8H2N - chain A; structure by X-ray diffraction, 4.41 A resolution (low resolution: residue-level contacts below are approximate; hydrogen-bond / salt-bridge calls are withheld).

== Chain A ==
Molecule: Tape tail measure protein
From: Thermus virus P23-45
Notes: fragment: gp96 RNA polymerase fragment 327-1124
Reference sequence: A7XXD0 (A7XXD0_BP234); residues 327-1124 here = UniProt positions 327-1124
Sequence (821 residues; each row starts with the number of its first residue):
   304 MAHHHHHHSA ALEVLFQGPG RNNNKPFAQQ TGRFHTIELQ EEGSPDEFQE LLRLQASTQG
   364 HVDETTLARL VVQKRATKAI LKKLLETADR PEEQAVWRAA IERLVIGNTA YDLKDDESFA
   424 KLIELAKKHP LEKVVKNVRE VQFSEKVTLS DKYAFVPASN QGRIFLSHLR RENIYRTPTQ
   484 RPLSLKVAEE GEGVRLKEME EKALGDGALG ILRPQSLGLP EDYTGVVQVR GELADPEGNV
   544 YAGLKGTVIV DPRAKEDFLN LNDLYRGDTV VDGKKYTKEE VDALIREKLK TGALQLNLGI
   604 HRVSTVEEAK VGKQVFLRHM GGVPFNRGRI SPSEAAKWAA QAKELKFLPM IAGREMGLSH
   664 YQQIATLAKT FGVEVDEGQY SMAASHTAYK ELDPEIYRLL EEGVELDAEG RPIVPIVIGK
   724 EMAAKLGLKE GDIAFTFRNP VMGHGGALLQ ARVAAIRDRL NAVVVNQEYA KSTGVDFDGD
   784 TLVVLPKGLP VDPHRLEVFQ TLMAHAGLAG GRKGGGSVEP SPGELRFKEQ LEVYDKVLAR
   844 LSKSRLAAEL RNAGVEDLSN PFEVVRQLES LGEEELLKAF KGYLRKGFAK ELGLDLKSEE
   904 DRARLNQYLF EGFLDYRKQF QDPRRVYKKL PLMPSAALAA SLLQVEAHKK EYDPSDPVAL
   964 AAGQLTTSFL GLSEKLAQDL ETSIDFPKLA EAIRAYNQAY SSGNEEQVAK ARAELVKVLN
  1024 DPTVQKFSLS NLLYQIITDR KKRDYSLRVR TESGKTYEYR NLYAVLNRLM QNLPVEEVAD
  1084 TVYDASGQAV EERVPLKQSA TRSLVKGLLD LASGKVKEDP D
Unresolved in the structure: 304-326, 613-679, 743-749, 813-820, 1118-1124
Construct notes: initiating methionine (304); expression tag (305-326)
Modified positions: Mse304, Mse623, Mse653, Mse659, Mse745 (selenomethionine); Mse502, Mse685, Mse725, Mse806, Mse936, Mse1073 (selenomethionine; parent Met)
Ion coordination: Mg2+: Asp779, Asp781, Asp783
From the paper describing this entry:
  - Mg2+ coordination: Asp779 to Asp783

== In short ==
Asp779, Asp781 and Asp783 form the Mg2+ site. The paper reports Mg2+ coordination by Asp779.
Chain A is Tape tail measure protein (Thermus virus P23-45); the structure, gp96 RNA polymerase from P23-45
phage (crystal 2), was determined by X-ray diffraction together with 8F5M and 8H2M from the same study.
